PDB entry 8FWE | electron microscopy, 3.46 A resolution | chains S3 and T3 of the 102 polymer chains in the assembly

Chain S3 (and T3):
Protein: Neck 1 protein, gp14
From: Agrobacterium phage Milano
Notes: chain T3 of this document is another copy of the same molecule, construct and numbering; everything in this record applies to it too
Reference sequence: A0A482MHL8 (A0A482MHL8_9CAUD); numbering as in UniProt (aligned over 1-202)
Amino-acid sequence (202 residues; numbered 1 to 202; the number before each row is that of its first residue):
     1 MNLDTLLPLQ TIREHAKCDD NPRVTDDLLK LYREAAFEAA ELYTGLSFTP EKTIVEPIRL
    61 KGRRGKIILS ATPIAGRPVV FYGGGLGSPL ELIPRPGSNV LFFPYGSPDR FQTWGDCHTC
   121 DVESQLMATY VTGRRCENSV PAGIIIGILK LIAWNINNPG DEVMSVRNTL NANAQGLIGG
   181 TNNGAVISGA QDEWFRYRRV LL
Unresolved in the structure: 1, 104-123, 202 (chain T3: 1, 104-123, 201-202)

How chain S3 and chain T3 interact:
Contacting residue pairs - 58 pairs, chain S3 then chain T3:
  Thr11(S3) with Leu28(T3)
  Glu14(S3) with Pro22(T3); Arg23(T3), hydrogen bond (backbone-side chain); Thr25(T3), hydrogen bond; Leu28(T3)
  His15(S3) with Arg23(T3), hydrogen bond (backbone-side chain); Leu28(T3); Tyr32(T3), hydrogen bond; Pro159(T3)
  Lys17(S3) with Arg23(T3); Asn157(T3)
  Asp19(S3) with Arg23(T3)
  Ile93(S3) with Pro57(T3); Gln125(T3); Met127(T3), hydrophobic
  Pro94(S3) with Pro57(T3)
  Arg95(S3) with Glu56(T3), salt bridge; Pro57(T3); Ile68(T3)
  Pro96(S3) with Glu56(T3)
  Phe102(S3) with Arg59(T3)
  Ala142(S3) with Glu34(T3); Ala35(T3), hydrophobic
  Gly143(S3) with Glu38(T3), hydrogen bond (backbone-side chain)
  Ile145(S3) with Leu31(T3), hydrophobic
  Ile146(S3) with Tyr32(T3), hydrophobic; Ala35(T3), hydrophobic
  Leu149(S3) with Leu31(T3), hydrophobic
  Lys150(S3) with Asn155(T3); Gly160(T3); Asn182(T3), hydrogen bond (side chain-backbone); Gly184(T3)
  Ala153(S3) with Gly160(T3); Asp161(T3)
  Trp154(S3) with Gly160(T3); Asp161(T3)
  Asn157(S3) with Asp161(T3), hydrogen bond
  Met164(S3) with Val163(T3), hydrophobic
  Ser165(S3) with Gly176(T3); Leu177(T3), hydrogen bond (backbone-backbone)
  Val166(S3) with Leu177(T3), hydrophobic; Ile178(T3); Gly179(T3)
  Arg167(S3) with Asn173(T3); Gln175(T3); Leu177(T3), hydrogen bond (backbone-backbone)
  Ile178(S3) with Gln175(T3)
  Ile187(S3) with Asn182(T3), hydrogen bond (backbone-side chain)
  Ser188(S3) with Gly160(T3); Asn182(T3)
  Gly189(S3) with Asn182(T3), hydrogen bond (backbone-side chain)
  Asp192(S3) with Asn183(T3); Val186(T3)
  Arg196(S3) with Glu38(T3); Ala39(T3); Leu42(T3)
  Tyr197(S3) with Glu38(T3), hydrogen bond; Leu42(T3), hydrophobic
Also at the interface, not in a pair above, chain S3 (34 interface residues in all): Leu92, Pro141, Ala172, Glu193
Also at the interface, not in a pair above, chain T3 (41 interface residues in all): Val24, Asp27, Leu69, Ser70, Trp154, Ile156, Glu162, Ala174

Overview:
34 residues of chain S3 and 41 residues of chain T3 are in contact, with 12 hydrogen bonds and 1 salt bridge.
Among the polar pairs are Arg95(S3)-Glu56(T3), Glu14(S3)-Arg23(T3) and Glu14(S3)-Thr25(T3).
Chain S3 and chain T3 are both Neck 1 protein, gp14 (Agrobacterium phage Milano); the structure, Neck
structure of Agrobacterium phage Milano, C3 symmetry, was determined by electron microscopy, deposited
together with 8FWG, 8FWM, 8FXP and 8FXR.
